Entry 2Y6U (X-ray diffraction, 1.90 A resolution); this record covers chain A.

[Chain A]
Molecule: Peroxisomal membrane protein LPX1
From: Saccharomyces cerevisiae
Notes: EC 3.1.1.-
UniProt: Q12405 (LPX1_YEAST); numbering as in UniProt (aligned over 1-387)
Amino-acid sequence (398 residues; row label = number of the first residue in the row):
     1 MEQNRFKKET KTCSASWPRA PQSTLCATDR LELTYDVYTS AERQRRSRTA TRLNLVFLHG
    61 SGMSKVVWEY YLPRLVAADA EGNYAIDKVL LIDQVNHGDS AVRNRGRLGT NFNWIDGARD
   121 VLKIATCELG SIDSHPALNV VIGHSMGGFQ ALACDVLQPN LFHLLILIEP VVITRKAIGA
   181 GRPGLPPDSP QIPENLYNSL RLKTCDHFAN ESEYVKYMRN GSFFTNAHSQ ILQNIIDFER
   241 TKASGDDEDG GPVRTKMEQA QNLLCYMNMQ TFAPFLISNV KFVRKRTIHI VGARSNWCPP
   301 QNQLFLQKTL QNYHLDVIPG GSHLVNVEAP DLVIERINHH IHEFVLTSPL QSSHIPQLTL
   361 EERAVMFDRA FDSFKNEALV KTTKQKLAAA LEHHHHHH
Disordered / not traced: 1-2, 243-250, 382-398
Sequence notes: expression tag (388-398)
Modified positions: Cys13 (s,s-(2-hydroxyethyl)thiocysteine; CME); Cys26, Cys127, Cys205, Cys298 (s-hydroxycysteine; CSO)
UniProt features mapped onto this chain:
  - region: Gln385 to Leu387 (Peroxisomal targeting signal type 1)

[In short]
Chain A is Peroxisomal membrane protein LPX1 (Saccharomyces cerevisiae); the structure, Peroxisomal
alpha-beta-hydrolase Lpx1 (Yor084w) from Saccharomyces cerevisiae (crystal form II), was determined by X-ray
diffraction, deposited together with 2Y6V.
